PDB entry 4UYN | X-ray diffraction, 1.90 A resolution | chain A

== Chain A ==
Name: Aurora kinase A
Source organism: Homo sapiens
Notes: EC 2.7.11.1; fragment: kinase domain, residues 125-399
Reference sequence: O14965 (AURKA_HUMAN); residues 125-399 here = UniProt positions 125-399
Sequence (287 residues; numbered 124 to 410; the number before each row is that of its first residue):
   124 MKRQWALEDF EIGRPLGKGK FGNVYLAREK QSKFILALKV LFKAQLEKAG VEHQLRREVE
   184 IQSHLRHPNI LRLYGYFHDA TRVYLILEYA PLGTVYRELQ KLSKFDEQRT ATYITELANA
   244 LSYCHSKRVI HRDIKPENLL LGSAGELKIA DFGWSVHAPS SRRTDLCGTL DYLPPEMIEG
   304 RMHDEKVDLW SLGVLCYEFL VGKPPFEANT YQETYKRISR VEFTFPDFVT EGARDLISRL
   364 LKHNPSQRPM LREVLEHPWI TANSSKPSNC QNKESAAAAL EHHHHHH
Disordered / not traced: 124, 172-173, 277-292, 392-410
Differences from the reference sequence: expression tag (124, 400-410); conflict D288 (Thr in O14965)
UniProt features mapped onto this chain:
  - region: H280 to T287, L289 to L293 (Activation segment)
  - active site: D256 (Proton acceptor)
  - binding site (ATP): K143, K162, E211 to A213, E260, N261, D274
  - modified residue: T287 (Phosphothreonine), S342 (Phosphoserine)
  - cross-link: K258 (Glycyl lysine isopeptide (Lys-Gly) (interchain with G-Cter in SUMO2))
  - natural variant: S155 (S155R: In a colorectal adenocarcinoma sample), V174 (V174M: In a metastatic melanoma sample)
  - mutagenesis: K162 (K162R: Loss of kinase activity), F165 (F165A: Decreases the interaction with phosphatase type 1 isoforms), G198 (G198N: Reduces interaction with TPX2. Reduces kinase activity tenfold. Promotes interaction with the AURKB binding partners INCENP and BIRC5 that are normally not bound by AURKA), R205 (R205A: Reduces ubiquitination and proteasomal degradation), D274 (D274N: Abolishes cilia disassembly and kinase activity), T287 (T287A: No direct effect on catalytic activity; T287E: Enhances interaction with TPX2), C290 (C290A: Enhances stability; when associated with A-393), Y334 (Y334A: Reduces binding to MYCN), Q335 (Q335A: Reduces binding to MYCN), F346 (F346A: Decreases the interaction with phosphatase type 1 isoforms), C393 (C393A: Enhances stability; when associated with A-290)
Residues lining bound ligands: Y3M (ethyl (9S)-9-[5-(1H-benzimidazol-2-ylsulfanyl)furan-2-yl]-8-hydroxy-5,6,7,9-tetrahydro-2H-pyrrolo[3,4-b]quinoline-3-carboxylate): L139, G140, K141, G142, V147, A160, K162, L164, L178, E181, V182, Q185, L194, L196, L208, L210, E211, Y212, A213, G216, L263, A273, D274, F275, G276
Reported in the primary citation:
  - specificity-determining residues: Q185 (by similarity / conservation)

== Summary ==
Ligands of chain A: compound Y3M. UniProt lists active-site residue D256, 8 ATP-binding residues and 11
mutagenesis sites. From the paper: the specificity determinant Q185.
Chain A is Aurora kinase A (Homo sapiens); the structure, SAR156497 an exquisitely selective inhibitor of
Aurora kinases, was determined by X-ray diffraction together with 4UZD and 4UZH from the same study.
